Entry 4X88 (X-ray diffraction, 3.50 A resolution); this record covers chains A and B.

== Chain A (and B) ==
Molecule: Ion transport protein
Source organism: Magnetococcus marinus MC-1
Notes: fragment: NavMS pore and C-terminal domain; chain B of this document is another copy of the same molecule, construct and numbering; everything in this record applies to it too
UniProt: A0L5S6 (A0L5S6_MAGSM); residues 130-274 here = UniProt positions 130-274
Chain sequence (149 residues; numbered 126 to 274; the number before each row is that of its first residue):
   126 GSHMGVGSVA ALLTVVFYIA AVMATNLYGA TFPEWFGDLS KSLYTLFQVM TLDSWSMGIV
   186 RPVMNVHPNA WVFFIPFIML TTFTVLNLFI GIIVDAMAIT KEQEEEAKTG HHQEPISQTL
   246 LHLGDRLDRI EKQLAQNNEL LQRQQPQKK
Unresolved in the structure: 126-130, 223-274 (chain B: 126-130, 221-274)
Differences from the reference sequence: expression tag (126-129); engineered mutation D178 (Glu in A0L5S6)
Residues lining bound ligands:
  - hega-10 (2CV), molecule 1: F142, S165, K166, L168, Y169, F172
  - hega-10 (2CV), molecule 2: M189, P193, N194, W196
Reported in the primary citation:
  - specificity-determining residues: I215 (from molecular simulation)

== How chain A and chain B interact ==
Pairs across the interface (30):
  S179(A) with D178(B), hydrogen bond (backbone-side chain)
  W180(A) with Y169(B); F172(B), hydrophobic; Q173(B); T176(B), hydrogen bond; D178(B), hydrogen bond (backbone-side chain)
  S181(A) with Y169(B), hydrogen bond; Q173(B), hydrogen bond; D178(B), hydrogen bond (backbone-side chain)
  M182(A) with Q173(B); D178(B), hydrogen bond (backbone-side chain); S179(B); G183(B); I184(B), hydrophobic
  V185(A) with Y169(B)
  R186(A) with E159(B); W160(B); Y169(B); T170(B), hydrogen bond; Q173(B), hydrogen bond
  M189(A) with Y169(B)
  I200(A) with Y169(B), hydrophobic; F172(B), hydrophobic
  M204(A) with F214(B)
  F208(A) with F214(B), hydrophobic; I217(B), hydrophobic
  L211(A) with F214(B), hydrophobic; I218(B), hydrophobic
  N212(A) with I218(B)
  I215(A) with I218(B), hydrophobic
Interface residues without a listed pair, chain A (17 interface residues in all): L177, W196, I203, T207

== Overview ==
17 residues of chain A face 14 of chain B across their interface; the contacts include 9 hydrogen bonds. Polar
pairs include S179(A)-D178(B), W180(A)-T176(B) and W180(A)-D178(B). Chain A binds hega-10. The paper reports
the specificity determinant I215(A).
Both chains are Ion transport protein (Magnetococcus marinus MC-1). Entry 4X88 (E178D Selectivity filter
mutant of NavMS voltage-gated pore) was determined by X-ray diffraction together with 4X89 and 4X8A from the
same study.
